Entry 5JCB (X-ray diffraction, 2.30 A resolution); this record covers chains B and F of the 6 polymer chains in the assembly.

# Chain B
Molecule: Tubulin beta chain
Source organism: Sus scrofa
UniProt: F2Z5B2 (F2Z5B2_PIG); the author numbering skips numbers that UniProt does not, so the offset changes along the chain: 1-42 = UniProt 1-42; 45-360 = UniProt 43-358; 369-455 = UniProt 359-445
Sequence (445 residues; each row starts with the number of its first residue; note: 10 numbers in that range are skipped by the numbering (no residue carries them; nothing is unmodelled there)):
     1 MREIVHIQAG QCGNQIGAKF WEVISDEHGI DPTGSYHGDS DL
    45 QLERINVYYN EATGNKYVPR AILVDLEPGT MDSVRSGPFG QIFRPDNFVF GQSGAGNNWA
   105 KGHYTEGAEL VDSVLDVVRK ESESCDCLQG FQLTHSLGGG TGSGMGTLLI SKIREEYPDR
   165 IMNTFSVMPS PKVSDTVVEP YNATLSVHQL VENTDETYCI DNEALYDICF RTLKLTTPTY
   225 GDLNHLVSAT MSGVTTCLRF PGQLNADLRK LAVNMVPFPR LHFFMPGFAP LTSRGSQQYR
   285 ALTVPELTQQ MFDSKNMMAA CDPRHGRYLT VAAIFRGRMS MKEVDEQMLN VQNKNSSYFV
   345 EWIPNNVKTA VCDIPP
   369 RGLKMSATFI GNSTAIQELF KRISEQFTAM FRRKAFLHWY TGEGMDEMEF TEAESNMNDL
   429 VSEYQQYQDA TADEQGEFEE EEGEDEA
Unresolved in the structure: 1, 56-57, 278-279, 439-455
Metal / ion sites: Mg2+: Gln-11 (together with GDP); Na+ near Glu-113 (its only coordinating residue here); Ca2+: Glu-113 (shared with 1 residue of chain C)
Small-molecule neighbours:
  - GDP (guanosine-5'-diphosphate): Gly-10, Gln-11, Cys-12, Gln-15, Ile-16, Asp-69, Ala-99, Asn-101, Ser-140, Gly-142, Gly-143, Gly-144, Thr-145, Gly-146, Ser-147, Val-171, Pro-173, Val-177, Asp-179, Glu-183, Asn-206, Leu-209, Tyr-224, Leu-227, Asn-228
  - NV4 ((5R,5aR,8aS,9R)-9-[(4H-1,2,4-triazol-3-yl)sulfanyl]-5-(3,4,5-trimethoxyphenyl)-5,8,8a,9-tetrahydro-2H-furo[3',4':6,7]naphtho[2,3-d][1,3]dioxol-6(5aH)-one): Val-238, Cys-241, Leu-242, Leu-248, Asn-249, Ala-250, Asp-251, Lys-254, Leu-255, Asn-258, Met-259, Thr-314, Val-315, Ala-316, Ala-317, Ile-318, Asn-350, Lys-352, Thr-353, Ala-354, Ile-378

# Chain F
Molecule: Tubulin-Tyrosine Ligase
Source organism: Gallus gallus
Sequence (388 residues; row label = number of the first residue in the row):
     1 MYTFVVRDEN SSVYAEVSRL LLATGQWKRL RKDNPRFNLM LGERNRLPFG RLGHEPGLVQ
    61 LVNYYRGADK LCRKASLVKL IKTSPELSES CTWFPESYVI YPTNLKTPVA PAQNGIRHLI
   121 NNTRTDEREV FLAAYNRRRE GREGNVWIAK SSAGAKGEGI LISSEASELL DFIDEQGQVH
   181 VIQKYLEKPL LLEPGHRKFD IRSWVLVDHL YNIYLYREGV LRTSSEPYNS ANFQDKTCHL
   241 TNHCIQKEYS KNYGRYEEGN EMFFEEFNQY LMDALNTTLE NSILLQIKHI IRSCLMCIEP
   301 AISTKHLHYQ SFQLFGFDFM VDEELKVWLI EVNGAPACAQ KLYAELCQGI VDVAISSVFP
   361 LADTGQKTSQ PTSIFIKLLE HHHHHHHH
Unresolved in the structure: 89-90, 99, 103-125, 137-143, 152-161, 174-179, 232-235, 250-252, 363-372, 379-388
Metal / ion sites: Mg2+: Asp-318, Glu-331 (together with AMP-PCP)
Small-molecule neighbours: AMP-PCP (ACP; phosphomethylphosphonic acid adenylate ester): Lys-74, Ile-148, Lys-150, Gln-183, Lys-184, Tyr-185, Leu-186, Lys-198, Asp-200, His-239, Leu-240, Thr-241, Asn-242, Asp-318, Met-320, Ile-330, Glu-331, Asn-333

# Chain B / chain F interface
Contacting residue pairs (12; chain B residue first):
  Leu-333(B) / Pro-56(F)
  Leu-333(B) / Gly-57(F)
  Gln-336(B) / Arg-36(F)  hydrogen bond
  Asn-337(B) / Thr-3(F)
  Asn-337(B) / Arg-36(F)
  Asn-337(B) / Leu-58(F)
  Lys-338(B) / Met-1(F)
  Ser-340(B) / Asn-34(F)
  Ser-340(B) / Arg-36(F)
  Ser-341(B) / Arg-31(F)
  Phe-343(B) / Arg-36(F)
  Asn-350(B) / Arg-36(F)  hydrogen bond
Also at the interface, not in a pair above, chain B (10 interface residues in all): Asn-349, Val-351
Also at the interface, not in a pair above, chain F (10 interface residues in all): Leu-30, Glu-55

# In short
The chain B/chain F interface involves 10 residues from each chain; the contacts include 2 hydrogen bonds.
Polar pairs include Gln-336(B)/Arg-36(F) and Asn-350(B)/Arg-36(F). Bound to chain B: GDP and compound NV4.
Ligands of chain F: AMP-PCP. Asp-318(F) and Glu-331(F) form the Mg2+ site.
Chain B is Tubulin beta chain (Sus scrofa) and chain F is Tubulin-Tyrosine Ligase (Gallus gallus); the
structure, Microtubule depolymerizing agent podophyllotoxin derivative YJTSF1, was determined by X-ray
diffraction.
